PDB entry 1E1Q | X-ray diffraction, 2.61 A resolution | chains E and G of the 7 polymer chains in the assembly

[Chain E]
Molecule: Bovine mitochondrial F1-atpase
Organism: Bos taurus
Notes: EC 3.6.1.34
Reference sequence: P00829 (ATPB_BOVIN); aligned to UniProt positions 47-528 over residues -4 to 478 (the alignment contains insertions or deletions, so no single offset holds)
Sequence (482 residues; row label = number of the first residue in the row; note: 1 number in that range is skipped by the numbering (no residue carries it; nothing is unmodelled there); numbers below 1 keep their minus sign (Ala-4 is residue -4)):
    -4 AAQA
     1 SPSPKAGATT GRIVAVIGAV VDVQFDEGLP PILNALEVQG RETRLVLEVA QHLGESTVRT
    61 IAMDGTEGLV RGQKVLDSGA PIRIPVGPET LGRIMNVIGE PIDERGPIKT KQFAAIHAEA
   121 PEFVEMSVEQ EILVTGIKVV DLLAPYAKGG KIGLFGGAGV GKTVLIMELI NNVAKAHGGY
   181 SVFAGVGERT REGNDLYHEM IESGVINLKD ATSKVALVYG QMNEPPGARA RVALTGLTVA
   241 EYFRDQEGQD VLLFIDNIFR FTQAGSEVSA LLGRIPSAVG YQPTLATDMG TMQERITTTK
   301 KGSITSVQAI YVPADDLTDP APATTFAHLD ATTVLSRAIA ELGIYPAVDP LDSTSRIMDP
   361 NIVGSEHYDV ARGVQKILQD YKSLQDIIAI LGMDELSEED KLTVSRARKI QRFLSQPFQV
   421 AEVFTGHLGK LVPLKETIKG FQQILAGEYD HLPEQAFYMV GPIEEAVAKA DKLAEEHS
Disordered / not traced: -4 to -1, 1-8, 475-478
Curated features (UniProtKB/Swiss-Prot):
  - binding site (ADP): Gly159, Val160, Gly161, Lys162, Thr163, Val164
  - binding site (ATP): Gly159, Gly161, Lys162, Thr163, Val164, Arg189
  - binding site (phosphate): Gly159, Val160, Gly161, Lys162, Thr163
  - binding site (Mg(2+)): Thr163, Glu188
  - modified residue: Lys74 (N6-acetyllysine), Lys111 (N6-acetyllysine), Lys148 (N6-acetyllysine), Lys209 (N6-acetyllysine), Lys214 (N6-acetyllysine), Thr262 (Phosphothreonine), Ser365 (Phosphoserine), Lys376 (N6-acetyllysine), Ser383 (Phosphoserine), Lys430 (N6-acetyllysine), Lys435 (N6-acetyllysine), Lys472 (N6-acetyllysine)
  - glycosylation: Ser56 (O-linked (GlcNAc) serine)

[Chain G]
Molecule: Bovine mitochondrial F1-atpase
Organism: Bos taurus
Notes: EC 3.6.1.34
Reference sequence: P05631 (ATPG_BOVIN); residues 1-272 here correspond to UniProt positions 26-297 (UniProt number = residue number + 25)
Sequence (272 residues; each row starts with the number of its first residue):
     1 ATLKDITRRL KSIKNIQKIT KSMKMVAAAK YARAERELKP ARVYGVGSLA LYEKADIKTP
    61 EDKKKHLIIG VSSDRGLCGA IHSSVAKQMK SEAANLAAAG KEVKIIGVGD KIRSILHRTH
   121 SDQFLVTFKE VGRRPPTFGD ASVIALELLN SGYEFDEGSI IFNRFRSVIS YKTEEKPIFS
   181 LDTISSAESM SIYDDIDADV LRNYQEYSLA NIIYYSLKES TTSEQSARMT AMDNASKNAS
   241 EMIDKLTLTF NRTRQAVITK ELIEIISGAA AL
Disordered / not traced: 45-76, 91-208
Curated features (UniProtKB/Swiss-Prot):
  - modified residue: Lys14 (N6-acetyllysine), Lys24 (N6-succinyllysine), Lys30 (N6-acetyllysine), Lys90 (N6-acetyllysine), Ser121 (Phosphoserine), Lys129 (N6-acetyllysine), Lys172 (N6-acetyllysine), Lys245 (N6-succinyllysine)

[Interface between chain E and chain G]
Residue-residue contacts (19; chain E residue first):
  Ile275(E) with Ile266(G), hydrophobic
  Pro276(E) with Ile266(G)
  Ala278(E) with Thr259(G)
  Val279(E) with Gln255(G); Ile258(G), hydrophobic; Thr259(G), hydrogen bond (backbone-side chain)
  Gly280(E) with Leu262(G)
  Ala314(E) with Arg254(G)
  Asp316(E) with Asn251(G); Arg254(G), salt bridge; Gln255(G), hydrogen bond
  Thr318(E) with Gln255(G), hydrogen bond
  Asp319(E) with Arg254(G), salt bridge; Gln255(G)
  Pro320(E) with Gln255(G)
  Ile390(E) with Met25(G); Ala28(G), hydrophobic; Ala29(G)
  Leu391(E) with Ala28(G)
Interface residues without a listed pair, chain E (13 interface residues in all): Ser277
Interface residues without a listed pair, chain G (11 interface residues in all): Ala32

[Overview]
Chain E and chain G form an interface of 13 and 11 residues respectively; the contacts include 3 hydrogen
bonds and 2 salt bridges. Polar pairs include Asp316(E)-Arg254(G), Asp319(E)-Arg254(G) and
Val279(E)-Thr259(G).
Here chain E is Bovine mitochondrial F1-atpase and chain G is Bovine mitochondrial F1-atpase, both from Bos
taurus. Entry 1E1Q (Bovine mitochondrial F1-atpase at 100K) was determined by X-ray diffraction, deposited
together with 1E1R.
